5R44 - chains C and D of the 5 polymer chains in the assembly; structure by X-ray diffraction, 1.05 A resolution.

== Chain C ==
Protein: Chymotrypsinogen A
Source organism: Bos taurus
Notes: EC 3.4.21.1
UniProtKB: P00766 (CTRA_BOVIN); residues 149-245 here = UniProt positions 149-245
Sequence (97 residues; row label = number of the first residue in the row):
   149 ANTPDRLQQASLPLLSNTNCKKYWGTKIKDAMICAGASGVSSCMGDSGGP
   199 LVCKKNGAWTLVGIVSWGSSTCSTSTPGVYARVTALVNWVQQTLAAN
Disordered / not traced: 149
Disulfides: Cys168-Cys182, Cys191-Cys220

== Chain D ==
Protein: peptide SWPW
Source organism: Bos taurus
Sequence (4 residues; numbered 426 to 429; the number before each row is that of its first residue):
   426 SWPW

== How chain C and chain D interact ==
Residue-residue contacts - 24 pairs, chain C then chain D:
  Trp172(C) - Ser426(D)
  Lys175(C) - Ser426(D)
  Ser189(C) - Trp429(D)
  Ser190(C) - Trp429(D)
  Cys191(C) - Trp429(D)
  Met192(C) - Trp427(D)
  Met192(C) - Pro428(D)
  Met192(C) - Trp429(D)
  Gly193(C) - Trp429(D)  hydrogen bond (backbone-backbone)
  Asp194(C) - Trp429(D)
  Ser195(C) - Pro428(D)
  Ser195(C) - Trp429(D)  covalent bond
  Val213(C) - Trp429(D)  hydrophobic
  Ser214(C) - Pro428(D)
  Ser214(C) - Trp429(D)  hydrogen bond (backbone-backbone)
  Trp215(C) - Ser426(D)
  Trp215(C) - Trp427(D)
  Trp215(C) - Trp429(D)
  Gly216(C) - Ser426(D)
  Gly216(C) - Trp427(D)  hydrogen bond (backbone-backbone)
  Gly216(C) - Trp429(D)
  Ser217(C) - Trp429(D)  hydrogen bond (backbone-side chain)
  Ser218(C) - Trp427(D)
  Gly226(C) - Trp429(D)
Other interface residues (no listed pair), chain C (18 interface residues in all): Cys220, Val227

== In short ==
18 residues of chain C and 4 residues of chain D are in contact, with 1 covalent bond and 4 hydrogen bonds.
Among the polar pairs are Ser217(C)-Trp429(D), Gly193(C)-Trp429(D) and Ser214(C)-Trp429(D).
Here chain C is Chymotrypsinogen A and chain D is peptide SWPW, both from Bos taurus. Entry 5R44 (Crystal
Structure of gamma-Chymotrypsin at pH 7.5, room temperature) was determined by X-ray diffraction.
